Entry 2ZGB (X-ray diffraction, 1.60 A resolution); this record covers chains L and H of the 3 polymer chains in the assembly.

== Chain L ==
Molecule: Thrombin light chain
Source organism: Homo sapiens
Notes: EC 3.4.21.5
Reference sequence: P00734 (THRB_HUMAN); residues 1-14 here correspond to UniProt positions 336-349 (UniProt number = residue number + 335)
Sequence (36 residues; numbered 1 to 14 plus 22 insertion-coded residues; the number before each row is that of its first residue; a row labelled like 14A-14N holds insertion residues (14A, then the next letters in order)):
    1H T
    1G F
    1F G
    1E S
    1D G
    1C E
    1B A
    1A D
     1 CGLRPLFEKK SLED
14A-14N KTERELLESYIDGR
Unresolved in the structure: 1H, 1G, 1F, 1E, 1D, 1C, 14L-14N
Swiss-Prot annotation at these positions:
  - site: Arg14N (Cleavage)

== Chain H ==
Molecule: Thrombin heavy chain
Source organism: Homo sapiens
Notes: EC 3.4.21.5
Reference sequence: P00734 (THRB_HUMAN); the construct lacks a stretch of the UniProt sequence and is renumbered around it, so the offset changes along the chain: 16-36 = UniProt 364-384; 37-60 = UniProt 386-409; 61-77 = UniProt 419-435; 78-97 = UniProt 437-456; 7 more segments
Sequence (259 residues; each row starts with the number of its first residue; note: 1 number in that range is skipped by the numbering (no residue carries it; nothing is unmodelled there); a row labelled like 60A-60I holds insertion residues (60A, then the next letters in order)):
    16 IVEGSDAEIG MSPWQVMLFR K
   36A S
    37 PQELLCGASL ISDRWVLTAA HCLL
60A-60I YPPWDKNFT
    61 ENDLLVRIGK HSRTRYE
   77A R
    78 NIEKISMLEK IYIHPRYNWR
   97A E
    98 NLDRDIALMK LKKPVAFSDY IHPVCLPDRE TA
129A-129C ASL
   130 LQAGYKGRVT GWGNLKETWT
149A-149E ANVGK
   150 GQPSVLQVVN LPIVERPVCK DSTRIRITDN MFCAG
  184A Y
   185 KP
186A-186D DEGK
   187 RGDACEGDSG GPFVMKSP
204A-204B FN
   205 NRWYQMGIVS WGE
   219 GCD
  221A R
   222 DGKYGFYTHV FRLKKWIQKV IDQFGE
Unresolved in the structure: 147-149, 149A-149E, 150, 247
Swiss-Prot annotation at these positions:
  - region: Ala183 to Val200 (High affinity receptor-binding region which is also known as the TP508 peptide)
  - active site (Charge relay system): His57, Asp102, Ser195
  - glycosylation: Asn60G (N-linked (GlcNAc...) (complex) asparagine)
Disulfides: Cys42-Cys58, Cys168-Cys182, Cys191-Cys220
Residues lining bound ligands: D-leucyl-N-(3-chlorobenzyl)-L-prolinamide (21U): His57, Tyr60A, Trp60D, Glu97A, Asn98, Leu99, Ile174, Asp189, Ala190, Cys191, Glu192, Ser195, Val213, Ser214, Trp215, Gly216, Gly219, Cys220, Gly226, Phe227, Tyr228

== How chain L and chain H interact ==
Pairs across the interface (59; chain L residue first):
  Cys1(L) with Pro120(H); Val121(H); Cys122(H), disulfide; Arg206(H), hydrogen bond (backbone-side chain)
  Asp1A(L) with His119(H), salt bridge; Arg206(H)
  Ala1B(L) with Arg206(H), hydrogen bond (backbone-side chain)
  Gly2(L) with Trp29(H); Pro120(H), hydrogen bond (backbone-backbone); Cys122(H); Arg206(H); Trp207(H), hydrogen bond (backbone-backbone)
  Leu3(L) with His119(H), hydrogen bond (backbone-side chain); Asn205(H); Arg206(H)
  Arg4(L) with Gly25(H); Met26(H), hydrogen bond (side chain-backbone); Pro28(H); Trp29(H); Arg137(H); Trp207(H)
  Pro5(L) with Ser115(H); Asp116(H); His119(H)
  Leu6(L) with Ile24(H); Asp116(H)
  Phe7(L) with Glu23(H); Ile24(H); Gly25(H); Met26(H), hydrophobic
  Glu8(L) with Lys202(H), salt bridge; Asn205(H); Trp207(H), hydrogen bond
  Lys9(L) with His119(H)
  Asp14(L) with Glu23(H); Met26(H); Arg137(H), salt bridge; Trp207(H)
  Lys14A(L) with Glu23(H), hydrogen bond (backbone-side chain)
  Thr14B(L) with Arg137(H), hydrogen bond; Asn159(H), hydrogen bond
  Glu14C(L) with Arg137(H); Lys202(H), salt bridge
  Glu14E(L) with Lys135(H), salt bridge; Asn159(H), hydrogen bond; Tyr184A(H), hydrogen bond
  Leu14F(L) with Lys135(H); Gly136(H); Asn159(H); Trp207(H), hydrophobic
  Leu14G(L) with Pro204(H), hydrophobic
  Ser14I(L) with Gly133(H); Tyr134(H); Lys135(H), hydrogen bond (side chain-backbone)
  Tyr14J(L) with Tyr134(H), hydrophobic; Lys135(H), hydrogen bond (side chain-backbone); Met201(H); Lys202(H), hydrogen bond (side chain-backbone)
  Ile14K(L) with Tyr134(H), hydrogen bond (backbone-side chain)
Other interface residues (no listed pair), chain H (27 interface residues in all): Tyr117, Lys186D
Disulfides between the chains: Cys1(L)-Cys122(H)

== Summary ==
Chain L and chain H form an interface of 21 and 27 residues respectively, with 1 disulfide bond, 16 hydrogen
bonds and 5 salt bridges. Polar contacts include Asp1A(L)-His119(H), Glu8(L)-Lys202(H) and
Glu14E(L)-Lys135(H). Chain H binds D-leucyl-N-(3-chlorobenzyl)-L-prolinamide.
Chain L is Thrombin light chain and chain H is Thrombin heavy chain, both from Homo sapiens; the structure,
Thrombin Inhibition, was determined by X-ray diffraction, deposited together with 2ZNK, 2ZHQ and 2ZI2.
